Entry 4V9F (X-ray diffraction, 2.40 A resolution); this record covers chains 0 and A of the 34 polymer chains in the assembly.

== Chain 0 ==
Molecule: 23S Ribosomal RNA
From: Haloarcula marismortui
Sequence (2910 nucleotides; each row starts with the number of its first residue):
     8 ACUAUGCCAG CUGGUGGAUU GCUCGGCUCA GGCGCUGAUG AAGGACGUGC CAAGCUGCGA
    68 UAAGCUGUGG GGAGCCGCAC GGAGGCGAAG AACCACAGAU UUCCGAAUGA GAAUCUCUCU
   128 AACAAUUGCU UCGCGCAAUG AGGAACCCCG AGAACUGAAA CAUCUCAGUA UCGGGAGGAA
   188 CAGAAAACGC AACGUGAUGU CGUUAGUAAC CGCGAGUGAA CGCGAUACAG CCCAAACCGA
   248 AGCCCUCACG GGCAAUGUGG UGUCAGGGCU ACCUCUCAUC AGCCGACCGU CUUCACGAAG
   308 UCUCUUGGAA UAGAGCGUGA UACAGGGUGA CAACCCCGUA CUGAAGACCA GUACGCUGUG
   368 CGGUAGUGCC AGAGUAGCGG GGGUUGGAUA UCCCUCGCGA AUAACGCAGG CAUCGACUGC
   428 GAAGGCUAAA CACAACCUGA GACCGAUAGU GAACAAGUAG UGUGAACGAA CGCUGCAAAG
   488 UACCCUCAGA AGGGAGGCGA AAUAGAGCAU GAAAUCAGUU GGCGAUCGAG CGACAGGGCA
   548 UACAAGGUCC CUUGACGAAU GACCGAGACG CGAGUCUCCA GUAAGACUCA CGGGAAGCCG
   608 AUGUUCUGUC GUACGUUUUG AAAAACGAGC CAGGGAGUGU GUCUGUAUGG CAAGUCUAAC
   668 CGGAGUAUCC GGGGAGGCAC AGGGAAACCG ACAUGGCCGC AGGGCUUUGC CCGAGGGCCG
   728 CCGUCUUCAA GGGCGGGGAG CCAUGUGGAC ACGACCCGAA UCCGGACGAU CUACGCAUGG
   788 ACAAGAUGAA GCGUGCCGAA AGGCACGUGG AAGUCUGUUA GAGUUGGUGU CCUACAAUAC
   848 CCUCUCGUGA UCUAUGUGUA GGGGUGAAAG GCCCAUCGAG UCCGGCAACA GCUGGUUCCA
   908 AUCGAAACAU GUCGAAGCAU GACCUCCGCC GAGGUAGUCU GUGAGGUAGA GCGACCGAUU
   968 GGUGUGUCCG CCUCCGAGAG GAGUCGGCCC UCCUGUCAAA CUCCAAACUU ACAGACGCUG
  1028 UUUGACGCGG GGAUUCCGGU GCGCGGGGUA AGCCUGUGUA CCAGGAGGGG AACAACCCAG
  1088 AGAUAGGUUA AGGUCCCCAA GUGUGGAUUA AGUGUAAUCC UCUGAAGGUG GUCUCGAGCC
  1148 CUAGACAGCC GGGAGGUGAG CUUAGAAGCA GCUACCCUCU AAGAAAAGCG UAACAGCUUA
  1208 CCGGCCGAGG UUUGAGGCGC CCAAAAUGAU CGGGACUCAA AUCCACCACC GAGACCUGUC
  1268 CGUACCACUC AUACUGGUAA UCGAGUAGAU UGGCGCUCUA AUUGGAUGGA AGCAGGGGCG
  1328 AGAGCUCCUG UGGACCGAUU AGUGACGAAA AUCCUGGCCA UAGUAGCAGC GAUAGUCGGG
  1388 UGAGAACCCC GACGGCCUAA UGGAUAAGGG UUCCUCAGCA CUGCUGAUCA GCUGAGGGUU
  1448 AGCCGGUCCU AAGUCUCACC GCAACUCGAC UGAGACGAAA UGGGAAACAG GUUAAUAUUC
  1508 CUGUGCCAUC AUGCAGUGAA AGUUGACGCC CUGGGGUCGA UCACGCCGGG CAUUCGCCCG
  1568 GUCGAACCGU CCAACUCCGU GGAAGCCGUA AUGGCAGGAA GCGGACGAAC GGCGGCAUAG
  1628 GGAAACGUGA UUCAACCUGG GGCCCAUGAA AAGACGAGCA UGAUGUCCGU ACCGAGAACC
  1688 GACACAGGUG UCCAUGGCGG CGAAAGCCAA GGCCUGUCGG GAGCAACCAA CGUUAGGGAA
  1748 UUCGGCAAGU UAGUCCCGUA CCUUCGGAAG AAGGGAUGCC UGCUCCGGAA CGGAGCAGGU
  1808 CGCAGUGACU CGGAAGCUCG GACUGUCUAG UAACAACAUA GGUGACCGCA AAUCCGCAAG
  1868 GACUCGUACG GUCACUGAAU CCUGCCCAGU GCAGGUAUCU GAACACCUCG UACAAGAGGA
  1928 CGAAGGACCU GUCAACGGCG GGGGUAACUA UGACCCUCUU AAGGUAGCGU AGUACCUUGC
  1988 CGCAUCAGUA GCGGCUUGCA UGAAUGGAUU AACCAGAGCU UCACUGUCCC AACGUUGGGC
  2048 CCGGUGAACU GUACAUUCCA GUGCGGAGUC UGGAGACACC CAGGGGGAAG CGAAGACCCU
  2108 AUGGAGCUUU ACUGCAGGCU GUCGCUGAGA CGUGGUCGCC GAUGUGCAGC AUAGGUAGGA
  2168 GACACUACAC AGGUACCCGC GCUAGCGGGC CACCGAGUCA ACAGUGAAAU ACUACCCGUC
  2228 GGUGACUGCG ACUCUCACUC CGGGAGGAGG ACACCGAUAG CCGGGCAGUU UGACUGGGGC
  2288 GGUACGCGCU CGAAAAGAUA UCGAGCGCGC CCUAUGGUCA UCUCAGCCGG GACAGAGACC
  2348 CGGCGAAGAG UGCAAGAGCA AAAGAUGACU UGACAGUGUU CUUCCCAACG AGGAACGCUG
  2408 ACGCGAAAGC GUGGUCUAGC GAACCAAUUA GCCUGCUUGA UGCGGGCAAU UGAUGACAGA
  2468 AAAGCUACCC UAGGGAUAAC AGAGUCGUCA CUCGCAAGAG CACAUAUCGA CCGAGUGGCU
  2528 UGCUACCUCG AUGUCGGUUC CCUCCAUCCU GCCCGUGCAG AAGCGGGCAA GGGUGAGGUU
  2588 GUUCGCCUAU UAAAGGAGGU CGUGAGCUGG GUUUAGACCG UCGUGAGACA GGUCGGCUGC
  2648 UAUCUACUGG GUGUGUAAUG GUGUCUGACA AGAACGACCG UAUAGUACGA GAGGAACUAC
  2708 GGUUGGUGGC CACUGGUGUA CCGGUUGUUC GAGAGAGCAC GUGCCGGGUA GCCACGCCAC
  2768 ACGGGGUAAG AGCUGAACGC AUCUAAGCUC GAAACCCACU UGGAAAAGAG ACACCGCCGA
  2828 GGUCCCGCGU ACAAGACGCG GUCGAUAGAC UCGGGGUGUG CGCGUCGAGG UAACGAGACG
  2888 UUAAGCCCAC GAGCACUAAC AGACCAAAGC
Unresolved in the structure: 973-995, 1953-1955, 2150-2225
Modified residues: 1MA (6-hydro-1-methyladenosine-5'-monophosphate) at position 628, OMU (o2'-methyluridine 5'-monophosphate) at position 2587, OMG (o2'-methylguanosine-5'-monophosphate) at position 2588, UR3 (3-methyluridine-5'-monophoshate) at position 2619, PSU (pseudouridine-5'-monophosphate) at position 2621
Metal / ion sites: Mg2+ site 1 near G28 (its only coordinating residue here); Na+ site 1: C40, G41, C443; Na+ site 2 near G56 (its only coordinating residue here); Na+ site 3: G66, U108; Mg2+ site 2 near U115 (its only coordinating residue here); Na+ site 4: C130, U146; Na+ site 5: C141, G142; Mg2+ site 3: G147, A183 (shared with 1 residue of chain M); Mg2+ site 4: C162, U2276; Mg2+ site 5: G164, A169; Na+ site 6: A165, A166, A167; Mg2+ site 6: A166, G219; 98 more Mg2+ sites not listed; 64 more Na+ sites not listed; 2 more K+ sites not listed

== Chain A ==
Protein: 50S ribosomal protein L2P
From: Haloarcula marismortui
UniProt: P20276 (RL2_HALMA); residues 0-239 here correspond to UniProt positions 1-240 (UniProt number = residue number + 1)
Chain sequence (240 residues; row label = number of the first residue in the row; numbering starts at 0):
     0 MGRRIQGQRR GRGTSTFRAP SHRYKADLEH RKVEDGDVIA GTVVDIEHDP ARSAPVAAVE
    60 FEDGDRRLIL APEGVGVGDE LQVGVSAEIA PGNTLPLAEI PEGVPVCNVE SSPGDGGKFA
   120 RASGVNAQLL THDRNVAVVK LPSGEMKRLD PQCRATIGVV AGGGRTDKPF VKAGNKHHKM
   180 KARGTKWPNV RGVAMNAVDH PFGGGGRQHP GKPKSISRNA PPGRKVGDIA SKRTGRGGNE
Unresolved in the structure: 0, 238-239
Metal / ion sites: Mg2+ site 1 near Glu-28 (its only coordinating residue here); Mg2+ site 2: Asn-188 (shared with A1845(0), U1846(0), G1884(0) of chain 0); Na+: Phe-201, Gly-203, His-208; Mg2+ site 3: Gln-207 (shared with U1883(0), U2012(0) of chain 0)

== Interface between chain 0 and chain A ==
Contacting residue pairs (270):
  C781(0) with Thr-15(A), hydrogen bond to the sugar
  G782(0) with Ser-14(A), hydrogen bond to the sugar; Thr-15(A), hydrogen bond to the sugar
  C783(0) with Ser-14(A), hydrogen bond to the sugar; His-21(A), hydrogen bond to the phosphate; Arg-22(A), phosphate contact; Lys-180(A), salt bridge to the phosphate
  A784(0) with His-21(A), salt bridge to the phosphate; Arg-22(A), salt bridge to the phosphate
  G820(0) with Lys-171(A), salt bridge to the phosphate; Ala-172(A), hydrogen bond to the base; Gly-173(A), hydrogen bond to the base
  A857(0) with Ala-172(A), base contact; Gly-173(A), phosphate contact; His-176(A), sugar contact; His-177(A), salt bridge to the phosphate; Trp-186(A), base contact
  U866(0) with Arg-11(A), hydrogen bond to the phosphate; Thr-13(A), sugar contact
  A867(0) with Arg-11(A), salt bridge to the phosphate
  G870(0) with Arg-3(A), salt bridge to the phosphate
  G871(0) with Arg-2(A), hydrogen bond to the base; Arg-3(A), phosphate contact; Arg-8(A), salt bridge to the phosphate; Arg-11(A), sugar contact
  U872(0) with Arg-2(A), hydrogen bond to the base; Arg-8(A), hydrogen bond to the base; Thr-13(A), hydrogen bond to the phosphate; Phe-16(A), phosphate contact
  G873(0) with Arg-2(A), base contact; Arg-8(A), hydrogen bond to the base; Thr-15(A), phosphate contact; Lys-185(A), salt bridge to the phosphate; Asp-198(A), hydrogen bond to the base
  A874(0) with Lys-185(A), salt bridge to the phosphate; Pro-187(A), sugar contact; Val-189(A), sugar contact
  A875(0) with Val-189(A), sugar contact; Ala-193(A), hydrogen bond to the sugar; Met-194(A), base contact; Asp-198(A), base contact
  A876(0) with Ala-193(A), phosphate contact
  G877(0) with Asn-195(A), hydrogen bond to the sugar; Val-197(A), base contact
  G878(0) with Arg-2(A), hydrogen bond to the base
  C879(0) with Arg-2(A), base contact
  A886(0) with Gly-1(A), hydrogen bond to the base; Arg-2(A), base contact
  G1460(0) with Arg-17(A), salt bridge to the phosphate
  C1652(0) with Ser-52(A), hydrogen bond to the phosphate; Arg-164(A), hydrogen bond to the base; Thr-165(A), base contact; Lys-167(A), hydrogen bond to the base; Phe-169(A), stacking on the base; Lys-178(A), hydrogen bond to the base
  A1653(0) with His-47(A), salt bridge to the phosphate; Ser-52(A), hydrogen bond to the phosphate; His-177(A), stacking on the base; Lys-178(A), sugar contact
  U1654(0) with Lys-24(A), hydrogen bond to the sugar; His-47(A), stacking on the base; Pro-49(A), phosphate contact
  G1655(0) with Lys-24(A), phosphate contact
  A1843(0) with Gln-207(A), phosphate contact
  C1844(0) with Val-189(A), phosphate contact; Arg-190(A), salt bridge to the phosphate; Ala-193(A), sugar contact; Gln-207(A), hydrogen bond to the phosphate
  A1845(0) with Pro-187(A), phosphate contact; Asn-188(A), phosphate contact; Val-189(A), phosphate contact; Arg-190(A), salt bridge to the phosphate
  U1846(0) with Ala-172(A), hydrogen bond to the sugar; Trp-186(A), sugar contact; Pro-187(A), phosphate contact; Asn-188(A), hydrogen bond to the phosphate
  A1847(0) with Phe-169(A), hydrogen bond to the phosphate; Val-170(A), hydrogen bond to the sugar; Lys-171(A), sugar contact; Lys-175(A), salt bridge to the phosphate; Trp-186(A), hydrogen bond to the phosphate
  G1848(0) with Pro-168(A), phosphate contact; Phe-169(A), hydrogen bond to the phosphate
  U1850(0) with Arg-235(A), hydrogen bond to the phosphate
  G1851(0) with Asp-227(A), hydrogen bond to the base; Thr-233(A), sugar contact; Gly-234(A), hydrogen bond to the sugar; Arg-235(A), salt bridge to the phosphate
  A1852(0) with Asp-227(A), sugar contact; Ile-228(A), hydrogen bond to the sugar; Ser-230(A), phosphate contact; Lys-231(A), phosphate contact; Arg-232(A), sugar contact
  C1853(0) with Arg-217(A), hydrogen bond to the sugar; Ile-228(A), sugar contact; Ala-229(A), sugar contact; Ser-230(A), phosphate contact; Lys-231(A), hydrogen bond to the phosphate
  G1855(0) with Phe-118(A), base contact; Leu-140(A), base contact; Pro-141(A), base contact; Ser-142(A), hydrogen bond to the base; Glu-144(A), hydrogen bond to the sugar; Lys-146(A), hydrogen bond to the phosphate
  C1856(0) with Lys-117(A), sugar contact; Lys-146(A), salt bridge to the phosphate
  A1857(0) with Ser-110(A), hydrogen bond to the phosphate; Lys-117(A), phosphate contact
  A1859(0) with Arg-217(A), hydrogen bond to the phosphate
  U1860(0) with Arg-9(A), hydrogen bond to the base; Arg-217(A), salt bridge to the phosphate; Lys-224(A), salt bridge to the phosphate
  C1861(0) with Gly-6(A), hydrogen bond to the sugar; Gln-7(A), hydrogen bond to the sugar; Gly-10(A), hydrogen bond to the sugar; Pro-221(A), phosphate contact; Lys-224(A), salt bridge to the phosphate
  C1862(0) with Arg-3(A), hydrogen bond to the phosphate; Gln-7(A), hydrogen bond to the phosphate; Gly-10(A), sugar contact; Arg-11(A), sugar contact; Pro-221(A), phosphate contact
  G1863(0) with Arg-3(A), salt bridge to the phosphate
  G1868(0) with Gly-10(A), hydrogen bond to the base
  A1869(0) with Arg-9(A), sugar contact; Gly-10(A), sugar contact; Gly-12(A), sugar contact; Arg-17(A), phosphate contact
  C1870(0) with Arg-9(A), hydrogen bond to the sugar; Phe-16(A), sugar contact; Arg-17(A), phosphate contact; Ala-18(A), hydrogen bond to the phosphate; Gly-183(A), phosphate contact
  U1871(0) with Ala-18(A), phosphate contact; Arg-182(A), phosphate contact; Gly-183(A), hydrogen bond to the phosphate
  C1872(0) with Ala-18(A), phosphate contact; Ser-20(A), hydrogen bond to the phosphate; Tyr-23(A), base contact; Lys-24(A), base contact; Ala-25(A), hydrogen bond to the sugar; Asp-26(A), hydrogen bond to the base; Ala-50(A), sugar contact
  G1873(0) with Asp-26(A), phosphate contact; Leu-27(A), hydrogen bond to the phosphate; Ala-50(A), sugar contact; Arg-51(A), phosphate contact; Arg-120(A), salt bridge to the phosphate
  U1874(0) with Arg-51(A), salt bridge to the phosphate; Lys-117(A), hydrogen bond to the sugar; Phe-118(A), sugar contact; Ala-119(A), hydrogen bond to the sugar; Arg-120(A), salt bridge to the phosphate; Ala-121(A), phosphate contact
  A1875(0) with Phe-118(A), phosphate contact; Ala-119(A), hydrogen bond to the phosphate; Arg-120(A), hydrogen bond to the phosphate; Ala-121(A), hydrogen bond to the phosphate; Val-124(A), phosphate contact; Pro-141(A), sugar contact; Ser-142(A), hydrogen bond to the sugar
  C1876(0) with Ala-121(A), sugar contact; Ser-122(A), hydrogen bond to the sugar; Gly-123(A), hydrogen bond to the base; Val-124(A), base contact; Pro-141(A), phosphate contact; Gly-162(A), base contact; Gly-163(A), hydrogen bond to the base; Arg-164(A), hydrogen bond to the phosphate; Thr-165(A), hydrogen bond to the sugar
  G1877(0) with Arg-164(A), salt bridge to the phosphate; Thr-165(A), phosphate contact; Lys-178(A), salt bridge to the phosphate
  G1878(0) with Arg-182(A), salt bridge to the phosphate
  U1879(0) with Arg-9(A), sugar contact; Gly-183(A), phosphate contact; Thr-184(A), hydrogen bond to the phosphate
  C1880(0) with Gly-6(A), phosphate contact; Arg-9(A), salt bridge to the phosphate; Val-225(A), sugar contact; Gly-226(A), hydrogen bond to the sugar
  A1881(0) with His-199(A), salt bridge to the phosphate; Phe-201(A), phosphate contact; Lys-213(A), sugar contact; Val-225(A), phosphate contact; Gly-226(A), sugar contact
  C1882(0) with Arg-190(A), phosphate contact; Gly-191(A), hydrogen bond to the phosphate; Val-192(A), hydrogen bond to the phosphate; Phe-201(A), phosphate contact; Lys-213(A), sugar contact
  U1883(0) with Arg-190(A), salt bridge to the phosphate; Val-192(A), phosphate contact
  G1884(0) with Arg-190(A), hydrogen bond to the base
  G1898(0) with Pro-212(A), sugar contact; Ser-214(A), hydrogen bond to the sugar
  C1899(0) with Ser-214(A), sugar contact; Ile-215(A), sugar contact; Ser-216(A), sugar contact; Ala-229(A), sugar contact; Ser-230(A), hydrogen bond to the sugar
  A1900(0) with Ser-216(A), phosphate contact; Arg-217(A), hydrogen bond to the phosphate; Ala-229(A), sugar contact; Ser-230(A), sugar contact; Lys-231(A), hydrogen bond to the phosphate
  G1901(0) with Lys-231(A), sugar contact
  G1938(0) with Lys-231(A), hydrogen bond to the base
  U1939(0) with Arg-232(A), hydrogen bond to the phosphate; Thr-233(A), hydrogen bond to the sugar; Gly-236(A), phosphate contact; Gly-237(A), phosphate contact
  C1940(0) with Thr-233(A), sugar contact; Gly-234(A), phosphate contact; Gly-236(A), phosphate contact
  A1941(0) with Gly-234(A), sugar contact; Arg-235(A), base contact
  A1942(0) with Lys-213(A), salt bridge to the phosphate; Thr-233(A), hydrogen bond to the sugar; Gly-234(A), hydrogen bond to the phosphate
  C1943(0) with Lys-211(A), sugar contact; Pro-212(A), sugar contact
  G1944(0) with His-208(A), salt bridge to the phosphate; Pro-209(A), phosphate contact; Gly-210(A), phosphate contact
  U2012(0) with Gln-207(A), sugar contact
  C2114(0) with Gly-1(A), hydrogen bond to the phosphate; Ala-196(A), phosphate contact; Val-197(A), phosphate contact
  U2115(0) with Ala-196(A), phosphate contact
  U2116(0) with Lys-211(A), salt bridge to the phosphate
  A2123(0) with Pro-220(A), base contact
  G2124(0) with Asn-218(A), hydrogen bond to the base; Pro-221(A), sugar contact
  G2125(0) with Asn-218(A), hydrogen bond to the sugar
  C2126(0) with Asn-218(A), sugar contact
  C2248(0) with Ser-111(A), hydrogen bond to the sugar; Pro-112(A), hydrogen bond to the sugar
  G2249(0) with Lys-31(A), hydrogen bond to the sugar; Gly-113(A), sugar contact
  G2250(0) with Lys-31(A), base contact; Glu-33(A), base contact
  G2251(0) with Lys-31(A), base contact; Glu-33(A), base contact; Asp-34(A), hydrogen bond to the base
  A2252(0) with Asp-34(A), base contact
  G2254(0) with Asp-149(A), sugar contact
  A2255(0) with Asp-149(A), sugar contact
  G2270(0) with Arg-223(A), phosphate contact
  G2271(0) with Arg-223(A), salt bridge to the phosphate
  G2272(0) with Pro-220(A), base contact; Pro-221(A), sugar contact; Gly-222(A), sugar contact; Arg-223(A), salt bridge to the phosphate
  C2273(0) with Gly-1(A), hydrogen bond to the phosphate
  C2625(0) with Gly-205(A), phosphate contact; Gln-207(A), phosphate contact
  C2626(0) with Arg-206(A), phosphate contact
  C2629(0) with Arg-206(A), base contact
  G2630(0) with Arg-206(A), hydrogen bond to the base; His-208(A), hydrogen bond to the base
  U2631(0) with Gly-210(A), sugar contact
  G2632(0) with His-208(A), phosphate contact; Gly-210(A), sugar contact
  A2633(0) with Gly-203(A), phosphate contact; Gly-204(A), hydrogen bond to the phosphate
  G2634(0) with Gly-203(A), phosphate contact; Gly-204(A), hydrogen bond to the phosphate; Gly-205(A), hydrogen bond to the base; Arg-206(A), hydrogen bond to the base
Also at the interface, not in a pair above, chain 0 (104 interface residues in all): U858, G865, A1459, C1651, C1854, U1897, A2274
Also at the interface, not in a pair above, chain A (124 interface residues in all): Gln-5, Val-32, Asp-114, Ala-181, Gly-202

== In short ==
104 residues of chain 0 face 124 of chain A across their interface, with 95 hydrogen bonds, 35 salt bridges
and 3 aromatic stacking contacts. Among the polar pairs are G820(0)/Ala-172(A), G820(0)/Gly-173(A) and
G871(0)/Arg-2(A). The Na+ site 1 is built by C40(0), G41(0) and C443(0).
Chain 0 is 23S Ribosomal RNA and chain A is 50S ribosomal protein L2P, both from Haloarcula marismortui; the
structure, The re-refined crystal structure of the Haloarcula marismortui large ribosomal subunit at 2.4
Angstrom resolution: more ..., was determined by X-ray diffraction.
